8T7F - chains C and G; structure by X-ray diffraction, 3.50 A resolution.

Chain C:
Name: S1 variant of Fab F1 heavy chain
Source organism: Homo sapiens
Notes: antibody fragment or engineered binder
Chain sequence (237 residues; each row starts with the number of its first residue; note: 8 numbers in that range are skipped by the numbering (no residue carries them; nothing is unmodelled there)):
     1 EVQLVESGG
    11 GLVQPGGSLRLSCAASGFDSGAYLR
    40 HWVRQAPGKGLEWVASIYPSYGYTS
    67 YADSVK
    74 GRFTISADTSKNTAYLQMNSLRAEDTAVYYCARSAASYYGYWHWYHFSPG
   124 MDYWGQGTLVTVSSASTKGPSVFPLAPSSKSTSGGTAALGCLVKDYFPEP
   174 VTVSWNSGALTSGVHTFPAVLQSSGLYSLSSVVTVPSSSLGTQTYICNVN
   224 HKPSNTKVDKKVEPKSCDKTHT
Disordered / not traced: 154-157, 239-245
Cystine bridges: Cys23-Cys104, Cys164-Cys220

Chain G:
Name: S1 variant of Fab F1 light chain
Source organism: Homo sapiens
Notes: engineered mutation(s): Q165S, K167Y, Q217A; antibody fragment or engineered binder
Chain sequence (216 residues; each row starts with the number of its first residue; note: 16 numbers in that range are skipped by the numbering (no residue carries them; nothing is unmodelled there)):
     1 DIQMTQSPSSLSASVGDRVTITCRASQSVSSA
    39 VAWYQQKPGKAPKLLIYSAS
    66 DLYSGVP
    74 SRFSGSR
    83 SGTDFTLTISSLQPEDFATYYCQQYVSGGWLITFGQGTKVEIKRTVAAPS
   133 VFIFPPSDEQLKSGTASVVCLLNNFYPREAKVSWYVDNALQSGNSQESVT
   183 EQDSKDSTYSLSSTLTLSKADYEKHKVYACEVTHAGLSSPVTKSFNRGEC
Disordered / not traced: 1, 68-71, 232
Cystine bridges: Cys23-Cys104, Cys152-Cys212

Chain C / chain G interface:
Residue-residue contacts - 73 pairs, chain C then chain G:
  His40(C) with Ile114(G)
  Val42(C) with Phe116(G), hydrophobic
  Gln44(C) with Gln44(G), hydrogen bond; Tyr103(G)
  Lys48(C) with Tyr103(G)
  Gly49(C) with Tyr103(G)
  Leu50(C) with Gln44(G); Tyr103(G); Phe116(G), hydrophobic
  Trp52(C) with Trp112(G); Leu113(G), hydrophobic; Ile114(G)
  Ser55(C) with Ile114(G)
  Ser64(C) with Gly111(G), hydrogen bond (side chain-backbone); Trp112(G), hydrogen bond (side chain-backbone)
  Tyr67(C) with Leu113(G)
  Tyr103(C) with Gln44(G); Pro50(G)
  Ser107(C) with Tyr107(G), hydrogen bond
  Tyr114(C) with Trp112(G), hydrogen bond (backbone-side chain)
  Trp115(C) with Trp112(G), hydrophobic
  Tyr118(C) with Tyr107(G); Val108(G); Ser109(G), hydrogen bond (backbone-side chain); Trp112(G), hydrophobic
  His119(C) with Ser30(G); Ser31(G); Ala32(G); Tyr107(G); Ser109(G), hydrogen bond (backbone-side chain)
  Phe120(C) with Ser30(G); Ala32(G), hydrophobic
  Ser121(C) with Ala32(G); Tyr107(G)
  Pro122(C) with Tyr107(G), hydrogen bond (backbone-side chain)
  Gly123(C) with Leu52(G); Tyr107(G)
  Met124(C) with Tyr42(G), hydrogen bond (backbone-side chain); Leu52(G); Tyr107(G)
  Trp127(C) with Tyr42(G); Pro50(G)
  Gly128(C) with Ala49(G)
  Gln129(C) with Ala49(G)
  Phe146(C) with Ser139(G); Glu141(G); Gln142(G)
  Pro147(C) with Ser139(G); Glu141(G)
  Leu148(C) with Phe136(G), hydrophobic; Val151(G), hydrophobic
  Ala161(C) with Phe134(G); Phe136(G)
  Leu165(C) with Ser149(G); Val151(G), hydrophobic
  Lys167(C) with Gln142(G); Thr147(G)
  His188(C) with Asn155(G); Asn156(G), hydrogen bond; Thr182(G); Ser192(G)
  Phe190(C) with Ser180(G); Thr182(G); Ser192(G); Leu193(G); Ser194(G)
  Pro191(C) with Ser180(G), hydrogen bond (backbone-side chain); Val181(G)
  Val193(C) with Gln178(G)
  Leu194(C) with Gln178(G)
  Gln195(C) with Gln178(G)
  Val205(C) with Leu153(G), hydrophobic
  Thr207(C) with Asn155(G), hydrogen bond
Also at the interface, not in a pair above, chain C (48 interface residues in all): Thr63, Trp117, Asp125, Pro150, Ser152, Thr159, Ala160, Leu162, Ser196, Ser203
Also at the interface, not in a pair above, chain G (40 interface residues in all): Val29, Ala40, Lys48, Thr196, Thr198

Summary:
The interface between chain C and chain G involves 48 residues on one side and 40 on the other, with 12
hydrogen bonds. Polar contacts include Gln44(C)-Gln44(G), Ser64(C)-Gly111(G) and Ser64(C)-Trp112(G).
Here chain C is S1 variant of Fab F1 heavy chain and chain G is S1 variant of Fab F1 light chain, both from
Homo sapiens. Entry 8T7F (Structure of the S1 variant of Fab F1) was determined by X-ray diffraction,
deposited together with 8T58, 8T6I, 8T7G, 8T7I, 8T8I, 8T9Y and 3 further entries.
